6GZV - chains A and C of the 4 polymer chains in the assembly; structure by electron microscopy, 4.00 A resolution.

== Chain A ==
Protein: Capsid protein VP1
From: Coxsackievirus B3 (strain Nancy)
Notes: EC 3.4.22.29, 3.6.1.15, 3.4.22.28, 2.7.7.48
UniProt: P03313 (POLG_CXB3N); residues 1-284 here correspond to UniProt positions 571-854 (UniProt number = residue number + 570)
Sequence (284 residues; row label = number of the first residue in the row):
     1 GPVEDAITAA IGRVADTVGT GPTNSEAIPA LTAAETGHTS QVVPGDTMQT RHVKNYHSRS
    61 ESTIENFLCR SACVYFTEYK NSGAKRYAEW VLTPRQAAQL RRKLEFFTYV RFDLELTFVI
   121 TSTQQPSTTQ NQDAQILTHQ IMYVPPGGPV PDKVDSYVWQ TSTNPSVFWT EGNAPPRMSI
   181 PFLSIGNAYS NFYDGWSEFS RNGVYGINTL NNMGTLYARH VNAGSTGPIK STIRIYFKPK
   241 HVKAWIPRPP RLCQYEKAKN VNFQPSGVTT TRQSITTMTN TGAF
Unresolved in the structure: 1-12, 282-284
Residues lining bound ligands: FHK (4-[[4-[1,3-bis(oxidanylidene)isoindol-2-yl]phenyl]sulfonylamino]benzoic acid): Cys73, Phe76, Glu78, Lys153, Asp155, Ser156, Tyr157, Trp159, Gln160, Arg219, Arg234
From the paper describing this entry:
  - binding site for FHK: Phe76, Glu78, Arg234
  - mutagenesis - Q160G, R234G: abolished growth
  - mutagenesis - D133G: decreased stability
  - mutagenesis - D133G: decreased growth

== Chain C ==
Protein: Capsid protein VP3
From: Coxsackievirus B3 (strain Nancy)
Notes: EC 3.4.22.29, 3.6.1.15, 3.4.22.28, 2.7.7.48
UniProt: P03313 (POLG_CXB3N); residues 1-238 here correspond to UniProt positions 333-570 (UniProt number = residue number + 332)
Sequence (238 residues; row label = number of the first residue in the row):
     1 GLPTMNTPGS CQFLTSDDFQ SPSAMPQYDV TPEMRIPGEV KNLMEIAEVD SVVPVQNVGE
    61 KVNSMEAYQI PVRSNEGSGT QVFGFPLQPG YSSVFSRTLL GEILNYYTHW SGSIKLTFMF
   121 CGSAMATGKF LLAYSPPGAG APTKRVDAML GTHVIWDVGL QSSCVLCIPW ISQTHYRFVA
   181 SDEYTAGGFI TCWYQTNIVV PADAQSSCYI MCFVSACNDF SVRLLKDTPF ISQQNFFQ
Residues lining bound ligands: FHK (4-[[4-[1,3-bis(oxidanylidene)isoindol-2-yl]phenyl]sulfonylamino]benzoic acid): Gln233, Gln234, Asn235, Phe236
From the paper describing this entry:
  - binding site for FHK: Gln233 to Phe236
  - mutagenesis - Q233G, F236G: abolished growth

== Chain A / chain C interface ==
Contacting residue pairs (169):
  Val14(A) - Asn218(C)
  Val14(A) - Asp219(C)
  Val14(A) - Phe220(C)
  Ala15(A) - Asn218(C)
  Ala30(A) - Val165(C)
  Leu31(A) - Trp156(C)
  Leu31(A) - Asp157(C)
  Leu31(A) - Ser163(C)
  Leu31(A) - Cys164(C)  hydrophobic
  Thr32(A) - Gln161(C)
  Thr32(A) - Ser163(C)  hydrogen bond (backbone-backbone)
  Ala33(A) - Gln161(C)
  Ala34(A) - Thr117(C)
  Ala34(A) - Ser163(C)  hydrogen bond (backbone-side chain)
  Glu35(A) - Met119(C)
  Glu35(A) - Ser162(C)  hydrogen bond
  Thr39(A) - Glu48(C)
  Thr39(A) - Asp50(C)
  Ser40(A) - Lys115(C)  hydrogen bond (backbone-side chain)
  Ser40(A) - Val165(C)
  Gln41(A) - Glu48(C)
  Gln41(A) - Lys115(C)  hydrogen bond
  Gln41(A) - Asn218(C)
  Val42(A) - Lys115(C)
  Val42(A) - Val165(C)  hydrophobic
  Val42(A) - Cys167(C)  hydrophobic
  Val42(A) - Cys217(C)  hydrogen bond (backbone-side chain)
  Val43(A) - Asn218(C)
  Pro44(A) - Ser113(C)
  Pro44(A) - Asp219(C)
  Thr47(A) - Val165(C)
  Thr47(A) - Cys167(C)  hydrogen bond (side chain-backbone)
  Met48(A) - Pro169(C)  hydrophobic
  His57(A) - Ser111(C)
  His57(A) - His175(C)
  His57(A) - Tyr176(C)
  His57(A) - Ser221(C)
  Arg59(A) - Asn42(C)
  Arg59(A) - Met44(C)
  Arg59(A) - Glu48(C)  salt bridge
  Arg59(A) - Phe220(C)
  Arg59(A) - Ser221(C)
  Glu61(A) - Tyr107(C)  hydrogen bond (backbone-side chain)
  Glu61(A) - Arg223(C)
  Glu61(A) - Leu224(C)  hydrogen bond (side chain-backbone)
  Glu61(A) - Leu225(C)  hydrogen bond (side chain-backbone)
  Ser62(A) - Asn42(C)  hydrogen bond
  Ser62(A) - Leu43(C)  hydrogen bond (backbone-backbone)
  Ser62(A) - Met44(C)  hydrogen bond
  Ser62(A) - Tyr107(C)
  Ser62(A) - Val222(C)
  Thr63(A) - Lys41(C)
  Thr63(A) - Asn42(C)
  Ile64(A) - Lys41(C)
  Phe67(A) - Leu43(C)  hydrophobic
  Phe67(A) - Leu225(C)  hydrophobic
  Arg70(A) - Thr15(C)
  Arg70(A) - Ser16(C)
  Ser71(A) - Phe13(C)
  Ser71(A) - Thr15(C)  hydrogen bond (backbone-backbone)
  Tyr75(A) - Phe236(C)  hydrophobic
  Phe76(A) - Phe236(C)  hydrophobic
  Gln96(A) - Gln233(C)
  Gln96(A) - Phe236(C)
  Gln96(A) - Phe237(C)  hydrogen bond (side chain-backbone)
  Ala97(A) - Gln233(C)
  Ala97(A) - Phe237(C)
  Ala98(A) - Ile231(C)  hydrophobic
  Ala98(A) - Ser232(C)
  Ala98(A) - Gln233(C)  hydrogen bond (backbone-side chain)
  Ala98(A) - Phe237(C)
  Gln99(A) - Ile231(C)
  Arg101(A) - Phe237(C)
  Arg102(A) - Glu102(C)  salt bridge
  Arg102(A) - Tyr106(C)
  Arg102(A) - Thr228(C)
  Arg102(A) - Phe230(C)
  Arg102(A) - Ile231(C)
  Phe106(A) - Ile103(C)  hydrophobic
  Phe107(A) - Val40(C)  hydrophobic
  Tyr109(A) - Ile36(C)  hydrophobic
  Arg111(A) - Val30(C)
  Arg111(A) - Thr31(C)  hydrogen bond (side chain-backbone)
  Arg111(A) - Pro32(C)  hydrogen bond (side chain-backbone)
  Arg111(A) - Glu33(C)  salt bridge
  Glu115(A) - Ser21(C)  hydrogen bond
  Thr117(A) - Phe13(C)
  Pro165(A) - Met25(C)  hydrophobic
  Pro175(A) - Phe13(C)  hydrophobic
  Arg177(A) - Phe13(C)
  Arg177(A) - Asp17(C)  salt bridge
  Arg177(A) - Phe19(C)
  Arg177(A) - Pro22(C)
  Met178(A) - Pro22(C)
  Met178(A) - Ala24(C)  hydrophobic
  Ser179(A) - Ser21(C)
  Ser179(A) - Pro22(C)  hydrogen bond (backbone-backbone)
  Ser179(A) - Ser23(C)
  Ser179(A) - Ala24(C)  hydrogen bond (backbone-backbone)
  Ile180(A) - Ala24(C)  hydrophobic
  Phe182(A) - Tyr28(C)
  Phe182(A) - Val30(C)  hydrophobic
  Phe182(A) - Thr31(C)
  Leu183(A) - Met25(C)  hydrophobic
  Leu183(A) - Tyr28(C)  hydrophobic
  Ser184(A) - Thr31(C)
  Gly186(A) - Thr31(C)
  Asn187(A) - Met34(C)
  Tyr236(A) - Phe13(C)  hydrophobic
  Lys238(A) - Asp17(C)
  Lys238(A) - Asp18(C)  salt bridge
  Lys240(A) - Phe19(C)
  Lys240(A) - Ser21(C)  hydrogen bond
  Lys243(A) - Glu33(C)
  Ala244(A) - Val40(C)  hydrogen bond (backbone-backbone)
  Trp245(A) - Glu33(C)
  Trp245(A) - Ile36(C)
  Trp245(A) - Glu39(C)  hydrogen bond
  Ile246(A) - Pro37(C)
  Ile246(A) - Gly38(C)  hydrogen bond (backbone-backbone)
  Pro247(A) - Val40(C)
  Pro247(A) - Ile46(C)  hydrophobic
  Pro250(A) - Glu102(C)
  Leu252(A) - Arg97(C)
  Gln254(A) - Phe230(C)
  Gln254(A) - Ile231(C)
  Gln254(A) - Ser232(C)  hydrogen bond (side chain-backbone)
  Tyr255(A) - Ile231(C)  hydrophobic
  Tyr255(A) - Phe237(C)  hydrophobic
  Lys257(A) - Gln238(C)  hydrogen bond (side chain-backbone)
  Ala258(A) - Phe237(C)
  Gly267(A) - Val62(C)
  Gly267(A) - Asn63(C)
  Val268(A) - Val62(C)  hydrogen bond (backbone-backbone)
  Val268(A) - Tyr68(C)
  Val268(A) - Arg97(C)
  Thr269(A) - Pro54(C)
  Thr269(A) - Asn57(C)
  Thr269(A) - Val62(C)
  Thr269(A) - Ser93(C)
  Thr269(A) - Ser96(C)
  Thr269(A) - Arg97(C)
  Thr270(A) - Asn57(C)
  Thr270(A) - Ser93(C)
  Thr270(A) - Arg97(C)  hydrogen bond
  Thr271(A) - Val58(C)  hydrogen bond (side chain-backbone)
  Arg272(A) - Val55(C)  hydrogen bond (side chain-backbone)
  Arg272(A) - Asn57(C)
  Arg272(A) - Val58(C)
  Arg272(A) - Gly84(C)  hydrogen bond (side chain-backbone)
  Arg272(A) - Phe85(C)
  Arg272(A) - Ser93(C)
  Arg272(A) - Val94(C)
  Gln273(A) - Asn57(C)
  Gln273(A) - Val58(C)
  Ile275(A) - Gln56(C)
  Ile275(A) - Phe83(C)
  Ile275(A) - Gly84(C)  hydrogen bond (backbone-backbone)
  Thr276(A) - Gln81(C)
  Thr276(A) - Phe83(C)
  Thr276(A) - Gly84(C)
  Thr277(A) - Gly84(C)
  Met278(A) - Gln81(C)
  Met278(A) - Pro86(C)
  Met278(A) - Ala141(C)  hydrophobic
  Met278(A) - Phe189(C)  hydrophobic
  Met278(A) - Thr191(C)
  Asn280(A) - Tyr91(C)
  Asn280(A) - Ser93(C)  hydrogen bond
Interface residues without a listed pair, chain A (85 interface residues in all): Asn55, Ser58, Asn66, Lys103, Val119, Ala174, Pro181, Ser266, Ser274
Interface residues without a listed pair, chain C (103 interface residues in all): Cys11, Leu14, Gln20, Val49, Gly59, Ser64, Ile70, Pro71, Val82, Leu99, Pro142, Thr152, Val154, Phe213, Ser215, Asp227

== In short ==
The interface between chain A and chain C involves 85 residues on one side and 103 on the other, with 34
hydrogen bonds and 5 salt bridges. Among the polar pairs are Arg59(A)-Glu48(C), Arg102(A)-Glu102(C) and
Arg111(A)-Glu33(C). From the paper: a binding site for FHK at Phe76(A), Glu78(A) and Gln233(C) among others;
Q160G and R234G of chain A abolish growth; 5 substitutions were tested in all.
Chain A is Capsid protein VP1 and chain C is Capsid protein VP3, both from Coxsackievirus B3 (strain Nancy);
the structure, Identification of a druggable VP1-VP3 interprotomer pocket in the capsid of enteroviruses, was
determined by electron microscopy.
